PDB entry 6W22 | electron microscopy, 3.00 A resolution | chains A and F of the 7 polymer chains in the assembly

== Chain A (and F) ==
Molecule: ATP-dependent Clp protease ATP-binding subunit ClpA
Organism: Escherichia coli (strain K12)
Notes: chain F of this document is another copy of the same molecule, construct and numbering; everything in this record applies to it too
UniProt: P0ABH9 (CLPA_ECOLI); residues 1-758 here = UniProt positions 1-758
Sequence (758 residues; each row starts with the number of its first residue):
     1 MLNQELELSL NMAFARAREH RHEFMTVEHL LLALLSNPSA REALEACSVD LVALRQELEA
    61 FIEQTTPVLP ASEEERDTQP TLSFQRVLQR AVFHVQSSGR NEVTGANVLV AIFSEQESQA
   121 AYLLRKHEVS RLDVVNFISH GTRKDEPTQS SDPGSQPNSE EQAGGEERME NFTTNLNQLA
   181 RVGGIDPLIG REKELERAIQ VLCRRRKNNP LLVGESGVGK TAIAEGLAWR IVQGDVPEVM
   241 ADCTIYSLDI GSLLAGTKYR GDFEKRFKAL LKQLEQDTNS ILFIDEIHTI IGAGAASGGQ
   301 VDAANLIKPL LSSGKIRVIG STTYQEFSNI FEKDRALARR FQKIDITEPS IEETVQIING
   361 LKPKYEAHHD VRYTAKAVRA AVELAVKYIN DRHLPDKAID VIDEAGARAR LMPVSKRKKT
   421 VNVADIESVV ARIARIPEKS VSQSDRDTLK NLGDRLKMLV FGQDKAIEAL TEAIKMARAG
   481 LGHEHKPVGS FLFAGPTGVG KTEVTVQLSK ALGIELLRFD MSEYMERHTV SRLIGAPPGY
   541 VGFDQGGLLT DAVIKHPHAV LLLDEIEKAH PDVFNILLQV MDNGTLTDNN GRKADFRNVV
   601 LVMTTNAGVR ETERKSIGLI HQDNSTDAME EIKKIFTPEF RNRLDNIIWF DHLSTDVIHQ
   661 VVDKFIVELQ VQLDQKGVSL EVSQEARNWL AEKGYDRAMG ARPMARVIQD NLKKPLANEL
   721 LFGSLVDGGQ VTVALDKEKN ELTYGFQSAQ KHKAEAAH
Unresolved in the structure: 1-168, 747-758
UniProt features mapped onto this chain:
  - binding site (ATP): G214 to T221, G495 to T502
Ligand contacts:
  - ADP (adenosine-5'-diphosphate): L459, V460, F461, Q463, P496, T497, G498, V499, G500, K501, T502, E503, L653, V657, V661, K664, F665, A701, R702
  - ATP (adenosine-5'-triphosphate), molecule 1: D186, P187, L188, I189, R191, E215, S216, G217, V218, G219, K220, T221, A222, I357, L361, Y365, P395, D396, I399
  - ATP, molecule 2: A336, R339, R340
What the authors report for this chain:
  - binding site for RepA, green fluorescent protein fusion: Y259, Y540, V541

== How chain A and chain F interact ==
Pairs across the interface (51):
  A255(A) with D302(F); N305(F)
  K364(A) with R205(F), hydrogen bond (backbone-side chain)
  Y365(A) with R205(F)
  H368(A) with R204(F), hydrogen bond (side chain-backbone); R205(F)
  H369(A) with C203(F), hydrogen bond (side chain-backbone); R204(F); R205(F)
  D396(A) with R206(F), salt bridge; K207(F), salt bridge
  I399(A) with R206(F)
  D400(A) with R204(F), salt bridge
  D403(A) with R204(F), salt bridge; R205(F), hydrogen bond (side chain-backbone); R206(F), hydrogen bond (side chain-backbone)
  E404(A) with R197(F), salt bridge; R204(F), salt bridge
  A407(A) with Q200(F); C203(F); R204(F)
  R410(A) with C203(F); V239(F)
  L411(A) with I199(F), hydrophobic; Q200(F); C203(F), hydrophobic; P237(F), hydrophobic
  R432(A) with R197(F); Q200(F), hydrogen bond
  E523(A) with Q579(F), hydrogen bond
  R532(A) with D572(F), salt bridge
  V541(A) with H528(F)
  G542(A) with P538(F)
  D544(A) with P537(F); P538(F)
  Q545(A) with P537(F); P538(F)
  K676(A) with G480(F), hydrogen bond (side chain-backbone)
  K713(A) with L481(F)
  K714(A) with M476(F); L481(F)
  A717(A) with M476(F), hydrophobic; A479(F); L481(F), hydrophobic
  L720(A) with A479(F)
  L721(A) with R446(F), hydrogen bond (backbone-side chain); K475(F); A479(F), hydrophobic
  F722(A) with R446(F); K450(F); K475(F)
Also at the interface, not in a pair above, chain A (34 interface residues in all): G251, S252, E286, R392, V414, R706, N718
Also at the interface, not in a pair above, chain F (33 interface residues in all): E196, R317, R335, E472, R478, H483, R527, N575, N642

== Summary ==
34 residues of chain A face 33 of chain F across their interface; the contacts include 9 hydrogen bonds and 7
salt bridges. Polar contacts include D396(A)-R206(F), D396(A)-K207(F) and D400(A)-R204(F). Chain A binds ATP
and ADP. The paper reports a binding site for RepA, green fluorescent protein fusion at Y259(A), Y540(A) and
V541(A).
Both chains are ATP-dependent Clp protease ATP-binding subunit ClpA (Escherichia coli (strain K12)). Entry
6W22 (ClpA Engaged1 State bound to RepA-GFP (ClpA Focused Refinement)) was determined by electron microscopy
together with 6UQE, 6UQO, 6W1Z, 6W20, 6W21, 6W23 and 6W24 from the same study.
